Entry 7LI8 (electron microscopy, 3.90 A resolution); this record covers chains B and C of the 3 polymer chains in the assembly.

== Chain B ==
Molecule: variable domain of 15B8 antibody Fab heavy chain
Organism: Mus musculus
Notes: antibody fragment or engineered binder
Amino-acid sequence (118 residues; numbered 20 to 137; the number before each row is that of its first residue):
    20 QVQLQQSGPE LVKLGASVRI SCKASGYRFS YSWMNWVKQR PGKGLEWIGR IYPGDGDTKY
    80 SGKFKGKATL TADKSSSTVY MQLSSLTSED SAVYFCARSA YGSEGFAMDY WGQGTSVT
Disulfide bonds: Cys-41/Cys-115

== Chain C ==
Molecule: variable domain of 15B8 antibody Fab light chain
Organism: Mus musculus
Notes: antibody fragment or engineered binder
Amino-acid sequence (110 residues; each row starts with the number of its first residue):
    21 DIVLTQSPAS LAVSLGQRAT ISCRASESVD NYGISFLNWF QQKPGQPPKL LIYAASNQGS
    81 GVPARFSGSG SGTYFSLNIH PMEEDDTAVY FCQQTKGVSW TFGGGTKVEI
Disulfide bonds: Cys-43/Cys-112

== Chain B / chain C interface ==
Contacting residue pairs (23):
  Asn-54(B) / Trp-120(C)
  Val-56(B) / Phe-122(C)  hydrophobic
  Gln-58(B) / Gln-62(C)
  Leu-64(B) / Gln-62(C)
  Leu-64(B) / Phe-111(C)  hydrophobic
  Leu-64(B) / Phe-122(C)  hydrophobic
  Trp-66(B) / Trp-120(C)
  Arg-69(B) / Trp-120(C)
  Lys-78(B) / Val-118(C)
  Phe-114(B) / Pro-68(C)
  Ser-118(B) / Trp-120(C)
  Ser-122(B) / Ile-54(C)
  Ser-122(B) / Phe-56(C)
  Glu-123(B) / Tyr-73(C)
  Gly-124(B) / Asn-58(C)  hydrogen bond (backbone-side chain)
  Phe-125(B) / Asn-58(C)
  Phe-125(B) / Leu-70(C)  hydrophobic
  Phe-125(B) / Tyr-73(C)  hydrophobic
  Ala-126(B) / Leu-70(C)
  Asp-128(B) / Lys-69(C)
  Trp-130(B) / Phe-60(C)  hydrophobic
  Trp-130(B) / Pro-68(C)  hydrogen bond (side chain-backbone)
  Gly-131(B) / Pro-67(C)
Also at the interface, not in a pair above, chain B (19 interface residues in all): Glu-65, Tyr-79
Also at the interface, not in a pair above, chain C (18 interface residues in all): Ser-80, Thr-115, Gly-117, Thr-121

== Overview ==
The interface between chain B and chain C involves 19 residues on one side and 18 on the other; the contacts
include 2 hydrogen bonds. Polar contacts include Gly-124(B)/Asn-58(C) and Trp-130(B)/Pro-68(C).
Chain B is variable domain of 15B8 antibody Fab heavy chain and chain C is variable domain of 15B8 antibody
Fab light chain, both from Mus musculus; the structure, apo serotonin transporter reconstituted in lipid
nanodisc in presence of NaCl in inward open conformation, was determined by electron microscopy, deposited
together with 7LI6, 7LI7, 7LI9, 7LIA and 7MGW.
